Entry 7MR2 (electron microscopy, 4.30 A resolution (low resolution: residue-level contacts below are approximate; hydrogen-bond / salt-bridge calls are withheld)); this record covers chains B and C of the 3 polymer chains in the assembly.

[Chain B]
Name: RecBCD enzyme subunit RecB
Source organism: Escherichia coli (strain K12)
Notes: EC 3.1.11.5
UniProtKB: P08394 (RECB_ECOLI); residues 1-1180 here = UniProt positions 1-1180
Sequence (1180 residues; each row starts with the number of its first residue):
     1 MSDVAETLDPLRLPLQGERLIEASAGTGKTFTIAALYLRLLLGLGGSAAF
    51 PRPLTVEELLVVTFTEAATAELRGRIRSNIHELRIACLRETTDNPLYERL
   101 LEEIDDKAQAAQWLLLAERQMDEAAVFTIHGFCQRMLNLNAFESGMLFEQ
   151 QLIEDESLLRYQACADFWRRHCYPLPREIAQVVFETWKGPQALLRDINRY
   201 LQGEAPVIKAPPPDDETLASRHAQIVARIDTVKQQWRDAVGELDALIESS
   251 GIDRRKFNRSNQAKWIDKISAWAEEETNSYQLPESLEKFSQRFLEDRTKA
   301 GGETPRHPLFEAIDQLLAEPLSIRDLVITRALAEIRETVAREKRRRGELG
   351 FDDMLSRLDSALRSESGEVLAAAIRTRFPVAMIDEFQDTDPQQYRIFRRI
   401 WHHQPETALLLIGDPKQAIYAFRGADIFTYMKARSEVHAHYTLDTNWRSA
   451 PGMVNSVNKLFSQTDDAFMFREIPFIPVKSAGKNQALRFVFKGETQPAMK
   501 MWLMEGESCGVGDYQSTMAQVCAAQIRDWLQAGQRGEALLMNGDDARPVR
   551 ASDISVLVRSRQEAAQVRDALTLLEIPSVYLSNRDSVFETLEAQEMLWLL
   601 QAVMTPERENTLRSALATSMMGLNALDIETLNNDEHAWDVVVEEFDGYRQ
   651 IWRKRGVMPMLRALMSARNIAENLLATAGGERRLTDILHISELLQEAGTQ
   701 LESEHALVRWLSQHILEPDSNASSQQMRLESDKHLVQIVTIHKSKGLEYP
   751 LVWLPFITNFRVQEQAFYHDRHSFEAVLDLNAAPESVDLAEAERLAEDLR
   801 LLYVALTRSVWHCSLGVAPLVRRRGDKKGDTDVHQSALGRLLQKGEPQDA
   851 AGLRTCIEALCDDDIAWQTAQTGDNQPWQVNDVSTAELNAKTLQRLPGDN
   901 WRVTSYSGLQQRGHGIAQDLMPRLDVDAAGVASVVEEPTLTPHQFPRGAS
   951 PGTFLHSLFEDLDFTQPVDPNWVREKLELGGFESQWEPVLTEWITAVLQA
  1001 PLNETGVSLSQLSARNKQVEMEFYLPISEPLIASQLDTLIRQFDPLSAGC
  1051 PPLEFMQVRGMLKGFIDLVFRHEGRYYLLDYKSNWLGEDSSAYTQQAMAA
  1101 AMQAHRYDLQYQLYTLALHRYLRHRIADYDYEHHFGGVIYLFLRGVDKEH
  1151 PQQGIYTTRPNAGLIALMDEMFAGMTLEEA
Not modelled in the structure: 1-4, 290-303, 874-1180
Swiss-Prot annotation at these positions:
  - DNA-binding region: Ile-252 to Arg-254, Val-511, Gly-512, Ser-560, Arg-561, Arg-761
  - active site: Asp-1080 (For nuclease activity)
  - binding site (ATP): Ala-23 to Thr-30, Trp-447
  - binding site (Mg(2+)): His-956, Asp-1067, Asp-1080, Tyr-1081

[Chain C]
Name: RecBCD enzyme subunit RecC
Source organism: Escherichia coli (strain K12)
Notes: EC 3.1.11.5
UniProtKB: P07648 (RECC_ECOLI); residue numbers follow UniProt; this construct covers 1-1122
Sequence (1122 residues; row label = number of the first residue in the row):
     1 MLRVYHSNRLDVLEALMEFIVERERLDDPFEPEMILVQSTGMAQWLQMTL
    51 SQKFGIAANIDFPLPASFIWDMFVRVLPEIPKESAFNKQSMSWKLMTLLP
   101 QLLEREDFTLLRHYLTDDSDKRKLFQLSSKAADLFDQYLVYRPDWLAQWE
   151 TGHLVEGLGEAQAWQAPLWKALVEYTHQLGQPRWHRANLYQRFIETLESA
   201 TTCPPGLPSRVFICGISALPPVYLQALQALGKHIEIHLLFTNPCRYYWGD
   251 IKDPAYLAKLLTRQRRHSFEDRELPLFRDSENAGQLFNSDGEQDVGNPLL
   301 ASWGKLGRDYIYLLSDLESSQELDAFVDVTPDNLLHNIQSDILELENRAV
   351 AGVNIEEFSRSDNKRPLDPLDSSITFHVCHSPQREVEVLHDRLLAMLEED
   401 PTLTPRDIIVMVADIDSYSPFIQAVFGSAPADRYLPYAISDRRARQSHPV
   451 LEAFISLLSLPDSRFVSEDVLALLDVPVLAARFDITEEGLRYLRQWVNES
   501 GIRWGIDDDNVRELELPATGQHTWRFGLTRMLLGYAMESAQGEWQSVLPY
   551 DESSGLIAELVGHLASLLMQLNIWRRGLAQERPLEEWLPVCRDMLNAFFL
   601 PDAETEAAMTLIEQQWQAIIAEGLGAQYGDAVPLSLLRDELAQRLDQERI
   651 SQRFLAGPVNICTLMPMRSIPFKVVCLLGMNDGVYPRQLAPLGFDLMSQK
   701 PKRGDRSRRDDDRYLFLEALISAQQKLYISYIGRSIQDNSERFPSVLVQE
   751 LIDYIGQSHYLPGDEALNCDESEARVKAHLTCLHTRMPFDPQNYQPGERQ
   801 SYAREWLPAASQAGKAHSEFVQPLPFTLPETVPLETLQRFWAHPVRAFFQ
   851 MRLQVNFRTEDSEIPDTEPFILEGLSRYQINQQLLNALVEQDDAERLFRR
   901 FRAAGDLPYGAFGEIFWETQCQEMQQLADRVIACRQPGQSMEIDLACNGV
   951 QITGWLPQVQPDGLLRWRPSLLSVAQGMQLWLEHLVYCASGGNGESRLFL
  1001 RKDGEWRFPPLAAEQALHYLSQLIEGYREGMSAPLLVLPESGGAWLKTCY
  1051 DAQNDAMLDDDSTLQKARTKFLQAYEGNMMVRGEGDDIWYQRLWRQLTPE
  1101 TMEAIVEQSQRFLLPLFRFNQS
Not modelled in the structure: 791-814, 1122

[Interface between chain B and chain C]
Residue-residue contacts (94):
  Ala-70(B) / Phe-743(C)
  Arg-73(B) / Asp-682(C)
  Arg-77(B) / Gln-749(C)
  Arg-89(B) / Ala-351(C)
  Arg-89(B) / Gly-352(C)
  Arg-89(B) / Asp-770(C)
  Arg-119(B) / Ser-302(C)
  Gln-120(B) / Arg-709(C)
  Asp-122(B) / Gln-688(C)
  Asp-122(B) / Arg-709(C)
  Asp-122(B) / Arg-713(C)
  Glu-123(B) / Gln-688(C)
  Arg-135(B) / Gln-688(C)
  Asn-138(B) / Leu-692(C)
  Leu-139(B) / Gly-693(C)
  Ala-141(B) / Tyr-114(C)
  Phe-142(B) / Tyr-114(C)
  Phe-142(B) / Phe-694(C)
  Gly-145(B) / Tyr-114(C)
  Gly-145(B) / Lys-123(C)
  Met-146(B) / Tyr-114(C)
  Leu-147(B) / Arg-122(C)
  Leu-147(B) / Gln-126(C)
  Phe-148(B) / Tyr-114(C)
  Phe-148(B) / Lys-130(C)
  Gln-162(B) / Arg-464(C)
  Asp-166(B) / Leu-516(C)
  Trp-168(B) / Phe-870(C)
  Trp-168(B) / Phe-912(C)
  Arg-169(B) / Thr-867(C)
  Arg-170(B) / Glu-515(C)
  Arg-170(B) / Leu-516(C)
  Arg-170(B) / Pro-517(C)
  Tyr-173(B) / Glu-868(C)
  Tyr-173(B) / Phe-870(C)
  Tyr-173(B) / Tyr-909(C)
  Arg-177(B) / Ala-911(C)
  Arg-177(B) / Glu-914(C)
  Arg-177(B) / Ile-915(C)
  Arg-177(B) / Glu-918(C)
  Ala-180(B) / Phe-912(C)
  Phe-184(B) / Ile-915(C)
  Pro-190(B) / Phe-870(C)
  Gln-562(B) / Met-1079(C)
  Leu-591(B) / Gln-1091(C)
  Trp-598(B) / Phe-857(C)
  Trp-598(B) / Ile-1088(C)
  Gln-601(B) / Glu-860(C)
  Asn-610(B) / Gln-854(C)
  Asn-610(B) / Val-855(C)
  Asn-610(B) / Asn-856(C)
  Arg-613(B) / Leu-853(C)
  Arg-613(B) / Gln-854(C)
  Arg-613(B) / Val-855(C)
  Ser-614(B) / Asn-856(C)
  Ala-617(B) / Arg-1092(C)
  Thr-618(B) / Arg-1092(C)
  Ser-619(B) / Arg-1092(C)
  Gly-622(B) / His-817(C)
  Leu-623(B) / Phe-820(C)
  Asn-624(B) / Ser-818(C)
  Asn-624(B) / Glu-819(C)
  Asn-624(B) / Phe-820(C)
  Ala-625(B) / Phe-820(C)
  Ala-625(B) / Gln-822(C)
  Leu-626(B) / Leu-824(C)
  Ile-628(B) / Leu-853(C)
  Glu-629(B) / Arg-852(C)
  Arg-655(B) / Gly-427(C)
  Met-658(B) / Ala-424(C)
  Pro-659(B) / Ala-424(C)
  Pro-659(B) / Ser-428(C)
  Arg-662(B) / Gln-383(C)
  Arg-662(B) / Glu-387(C)
  Arg-662(B) / Ser-428(C)
  Asn-673(B) / Lys-815(C)
  Asn-673(B) / His-817(C)
  Leu-674(B) / His-817(C)
  Ala-676(B) / Ala-816(C)
  Thr-677(B) / Ala-816(C)
  Thr-677(B) / His-817(C)
  Leu-684(B) / Phe-789(C)
  Glu-692(B) / Gln-383(C)
  Thr-699(B) / Arg-445(C)
  Ser-703(B) / Asp-475(C)
  Arg-709(B) / Glu-468(C)
  Arg-709(B) / Arg-494(C)
  Arg-709(B) / Glu-863(C)
  Arg-709(B) / Ile-864(C)
  Gln-713(B) / Glu-863(C)
  Gln-725(B) / Gln-737(C)
  Met-727(B) / Arg-786(C)
  Arg-728(B) / Arg-786(C)
  Ser-731(B) / Arg-786(C)
Other interface residues (no listed pair), chain B (85 interface residues in all): Glu-66, Glu-71, Gly-74, His-81, Ile-85, Leu-88, Glu-90, Glu-149, Tyr-161, Ala-165, Cys-172, Gln-181, Lys-188, Glu-342, Arg-344, Met-620, Leu-675, Glu-681, Arg-683, Thr-685, Gln-695, Gln-700, Ala-722
Other interface residues (no listed pair), chain C (88 interface residues in all): Leu-110, Leu-111, Asp-118, Leu-127, Val-353, Phe-358, Pro-420, His-448, Trp-504, Leu-514, Pro-686, Pro-691, Asn-739, Arg-742, Val-746, Glu-750, Asp-753, Gln-757, Cys-769, Met-787, Pro-823, Arg-858, Ile-871, Arg-1095

[Summary]
85 residues of chain B and 88 residues of chain C are in contact. From UniProt: a DNA-binding region,
active-site residue Asp-1080(B), 9 ATP-binding residues and 4 Mg2+-binding residues on chain B.
Here chain B is RecBCD enzyme subunit RecB and chain C is RecBCD enzyme subunit RecC, both from Escherichia
coli (strain K12). Entry 7MR2 (Cryo-EM structure of RecBCD with undocked RecBNuc and flexible RecD) was
determined by electron microscopy (same publication as 7MR0, 7MR1, 7MR3 and 7MR4).
